Entry 3K7A (X-ray diffraction, 3.80 A resolution); this record covers chains B and J of the 11 polymer chains in the assembly.

[Chain B]
Protein: DNA-directed RNA polymerase II subunit RPB2
Source organism: Saccharomyces cerevisiae
Notes: EC 2.7.7.6
UniProtKB: P08518 (RPB2_YEAST); residue numbers follow UniProt; this construct covers 1-1224
Sequence (1224 residues; row label = number of the first residue in the row):
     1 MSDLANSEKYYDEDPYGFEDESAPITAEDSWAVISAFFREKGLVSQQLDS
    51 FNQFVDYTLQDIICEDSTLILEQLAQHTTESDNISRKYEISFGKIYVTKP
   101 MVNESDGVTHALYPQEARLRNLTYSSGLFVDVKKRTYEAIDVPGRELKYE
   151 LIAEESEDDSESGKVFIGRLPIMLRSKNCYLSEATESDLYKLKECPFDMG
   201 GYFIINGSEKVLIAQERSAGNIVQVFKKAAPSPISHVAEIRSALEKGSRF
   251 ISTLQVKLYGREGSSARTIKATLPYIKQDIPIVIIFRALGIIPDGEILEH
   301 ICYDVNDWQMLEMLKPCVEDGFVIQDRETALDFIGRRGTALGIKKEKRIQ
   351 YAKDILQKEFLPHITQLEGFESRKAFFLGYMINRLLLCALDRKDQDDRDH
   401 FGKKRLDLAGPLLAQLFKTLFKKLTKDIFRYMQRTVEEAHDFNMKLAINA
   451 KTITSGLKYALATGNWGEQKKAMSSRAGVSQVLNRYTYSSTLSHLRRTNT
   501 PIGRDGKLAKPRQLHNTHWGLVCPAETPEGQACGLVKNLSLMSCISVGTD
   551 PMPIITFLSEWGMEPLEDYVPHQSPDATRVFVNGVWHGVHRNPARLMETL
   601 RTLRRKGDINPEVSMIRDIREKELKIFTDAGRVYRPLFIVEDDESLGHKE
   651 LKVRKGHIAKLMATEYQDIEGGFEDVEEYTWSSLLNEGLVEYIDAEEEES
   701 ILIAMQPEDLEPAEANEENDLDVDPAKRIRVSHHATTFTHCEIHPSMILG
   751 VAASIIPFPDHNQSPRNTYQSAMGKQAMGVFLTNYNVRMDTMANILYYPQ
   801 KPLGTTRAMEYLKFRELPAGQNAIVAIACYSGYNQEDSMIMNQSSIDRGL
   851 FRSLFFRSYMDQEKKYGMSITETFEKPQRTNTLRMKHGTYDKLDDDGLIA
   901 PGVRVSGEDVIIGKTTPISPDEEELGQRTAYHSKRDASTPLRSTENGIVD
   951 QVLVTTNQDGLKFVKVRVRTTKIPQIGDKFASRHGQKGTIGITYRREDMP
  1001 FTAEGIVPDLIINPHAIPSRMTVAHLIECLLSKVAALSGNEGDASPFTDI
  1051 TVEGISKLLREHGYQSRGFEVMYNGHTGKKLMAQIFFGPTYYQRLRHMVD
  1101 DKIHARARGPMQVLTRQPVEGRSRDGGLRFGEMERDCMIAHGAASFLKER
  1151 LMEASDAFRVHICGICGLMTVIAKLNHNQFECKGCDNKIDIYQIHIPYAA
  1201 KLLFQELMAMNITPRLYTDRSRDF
Not modelled in the structure: 1-19, 71-89, 135-163, 669-677, 716-721, 864-867, 917-932
Bound ions: Zn2+: Cys1163, Cys1166, Cys1182, Cys1185

[Chain J]
Protein: DNA-directed RNA polymerases I, II, and III subunit RPABC5
Source organism: Saccharomyces cerevisiae
UniProtKB: P22139 (RPAB5_YEAST); residue numbers follow UniProt; this construct covers 1-70
Sequence (70 residues; each row starts with the number of its first residue):
     1 MIVPVRCFSCGKVVGDKWESYLNLLQEDELDEGTALSRLGLKRYCCRRMI
    51 LTHVDLIEKFLRYNPLEKRD
Not modelled in the structure: 66-70
Bound ions: Zn2+: Cys7, Cys10, Cys45, Cys46
UniProt features mapped onto this chain:
  - binding site (Zn(2+)): Cys7, Cys10, Cys45, Cys46
  - cross-link: Lys59 (Glycyl lysine isopeptide (Lys-Gly) (interchain with G-Cter in ubiquitin))

[Interface between chain B and chain J]
Residue-residue contacts - 67 pairs, chain B then chain J:
  Glu186(B) - Arg62(J)  salt bridge
  Tyr190(B) - Lys59(J)
  Tyr190(B) - Arg62(J)
  Tyr190(B) - Tyr63(J)
  Lys193(B) - Pro65(J)
  Cys195(B) - Tyr63(J)
  Pro196(B) - Tyr63(J)
  Phe197(B) - Lys59(J)
  Val780(B) - Met1(J)  hydrophobic
  Val780(B) - Leu56(J)  hydrophobic
  Thr783(B) - Phe60(J)
  Thr783(B) - Tyr63(J)  hydrogen bond
  Asn784(B) - Tyr63(J)
  Tyr785(B) - Phe60(J)  hydrophobic
  Ile795(B) - Met1(J)  hydrophobic
  Leu796(B) - Met1(J)
  Tyr797(B) - Met1(J)
  Tyr798(B) - Met1(J)
  Tyr798(B) - Ile2(J)
  Tyr798(B) - Pro4(J)  hydrophobic
  Pro799(B) - Met1(J)
  Pro799(B) - Val54(J)
  Gln800(B) - Arg48(J)
  Gln800(B) - Met49(J)
  Gln800(B) - Thr52(J)
  Lys801(B) - Leu51(J)  hydrogen bond (side chain-backbone)
  Lys801(B) - Thr52(J)  hydrogen bond (backbone-backbone)
  Lys801(B) - Val54(J)
  Leu803(B) - Leu51(J)  hydrophobic
  Leu803(B) - Thr52(J)
  Arg815(B) - Val54(J)
  Glu816(B) - Val54(J)
  Glu816(B) - Leu56(J)
  Pro818(B) - Val54(J)  hydrophobic
  Gln821(B) - Phe8(J)
  Asn822(B) - Arg48(J)  hydrogen bond (backbone-side chain)
  Asn822(B) - Thr52(J)
  Ala823(B) - Arg48(J)
  Ile824(B) - Ser9(J)
  Ile824(B) - Tyr44(J)  hydrophobic
  Ile824(B) - Cys45(J)  hydrophobic
  Ile824(B) - Arg48(J)
  Ser845(B) - Phe8(J)
  Arg848(B) - Cys7(J)
  Arg848(B) - Phe8(J)  hydrogen bond (side chain-backbone)
  Arg848(B) - Ser9(J)
  Arg848(B) - Gly11(J)
  Gly849(B) - Phe8(J)
  Leu850(B) - Phe8(J)  hydrophobic
  Arg996(B) - Ser9(J)
  Arg996(B) - Cys10(J)
  Ile1006(B) - Tyr44(J)
  Ile1006(B) - Cys45(J)  hydrophobic
  Val1007(B) - Ser9(J)
  Asp1009(B) - Ser9(J)  hydrogen bond
  Asp1009(B) - Arg48(J)  salt bridge
  Ala1036(B) - Tyr44(J)  hydrophobic
  Ala1036(B) - Arg47(J)  hydrogen bond (backbone-side chain)
  Leu1037(B) - Tyr44(J)  hydrophobic
  Leu1037(B) - Arg47(J)  hydrogen bond (backbone-side chain)
  Ser1038(B) - Gly33(J)
  Gly1039(B) - Glu32(J)
  Gly1039(B) - Gly33(J)
  Tyr1064(B) - Tyr44(J)
  Glu1070(B) - Tyr44(J)  hydrogen bond
  Phe1087(B) - Tyr44(J)
  Pro1089(B) - Tyr44(J)
Also at the interface, not in a pair above, chain B (48 interface residues in all): Glu194, Leu817, Asn842, Ser844, Glu1004, Lys1033, Ala1035
Also at the interface, not in a pair above, chain J (28 interface residues in all): Val3, Leu36, Arg43, His53

[Summary]
The interface between chain B and chain J involves 48 residues on one side and 28 on the other; the contacts
include 9 hydrogen bonds and 2 salt bridges. Polar contacts include Glu186(B)-Arg62(J), Asp1009(B)-Arg48(J)
and Thr783(B)-Tyr63(J). UniProt lists 4 Zn2+-binding residues on chain J.
Chain B is DNA-directed RNA polymerase II subunit RPB2 and chain J is DNA-directed RNA polymerases I, II, and
III subunit RPABC5, both from Saccharomyces cerevisiae; the structure, Crystal Structure of an RNA polymerase
II-TFIIB complex, was determined by X-ray diffraction.
